Entry 4COW (X-ray diffraction, 2.15 A resolution); this record covers chain A.

== Chain A ==
Name: Epithelial adhesin 6
Organism: Candida glabrata
Notes: fragment: adhesion domain (a domain), residues 26-471
UniProt: Q6FX55 (Q6FX55_CANGA); residues 26-271 here = UniProt positions 26-271
Chain sequence (267 residues; row label = number of the first residue in the row):
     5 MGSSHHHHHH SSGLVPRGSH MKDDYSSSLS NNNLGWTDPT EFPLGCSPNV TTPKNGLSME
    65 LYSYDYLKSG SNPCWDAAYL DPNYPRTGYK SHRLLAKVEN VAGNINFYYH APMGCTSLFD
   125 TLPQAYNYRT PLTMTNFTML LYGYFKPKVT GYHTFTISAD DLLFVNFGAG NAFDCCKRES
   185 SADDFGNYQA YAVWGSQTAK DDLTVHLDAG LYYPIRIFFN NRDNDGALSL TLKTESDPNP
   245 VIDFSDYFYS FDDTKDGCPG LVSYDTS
Unresolved in the structure: 5-43, 270-271
Sequence notes: expression tag (5-25)
Disulfides: Cys50-Cys179, Cys78-Cys119, Cys180-Cys262
Metal / ion sites: Ca2+: Asp164, Asp165, Asn225, Asp227, Asp229 (together with beta-D-galactopyranose)
From the paper describing this entry:
  - Ca2+ coordination: Asn225
  - binding site for beta-D-galactopyranose: Trp198, Asp227, Asn228

== Overview ==
Asp164, Asp165, Asn225, Asp227 and Asp229 form the Ca2+ site. The paper reports a binding site for
beta-D-galactopyranose at Trp198, Asp227 and Asn228; Ca2+ coordination by Asn225.
Chain A is Epithelial adhesin 6 (Candida glabrata); the structure, Crystal Structure of Epithelial Adhesin 6 A
domain (Epa6A) from Candida glabrata in complex with the ..., was determined by X-ray diffraction together
with 4D3W, 4COU, 4COV, 4COY and 4COZ from the same study.
